Entry 2ZZD (X-ray diffraction, 1.78 A resolution); this record covers chains C and F of the 12 polymer chains in the assembly.

Chain C (and F):
Name: Thiocyanate hydrolase subunit gamma
From: Thiobacillus thioparus
Notes: EC 3.5.5.8; chain F of this document is another copy of the same molecule, construct and numbering; everything in this record applies to it too
UniProtKB: O66188 (SCNC_THITI); residues 1-243 here = UniProt positions 1-243
Sequence (243 residues; numbered 1 to 243; the number before each row is that of its first residue):
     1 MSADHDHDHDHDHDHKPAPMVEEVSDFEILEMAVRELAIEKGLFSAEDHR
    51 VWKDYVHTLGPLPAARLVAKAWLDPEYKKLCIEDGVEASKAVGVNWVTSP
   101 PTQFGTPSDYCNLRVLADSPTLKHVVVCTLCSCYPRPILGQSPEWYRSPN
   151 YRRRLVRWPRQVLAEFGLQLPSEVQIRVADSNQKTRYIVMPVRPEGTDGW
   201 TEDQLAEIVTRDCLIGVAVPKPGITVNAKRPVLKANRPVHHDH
Not modelled in the structure: 1-22, 240-243 (chain F: 1-22, 241-243)
Modified / non-standard residues: Cys131 (3-sulfinoalanine; CSD); Cys133 (3-sulfinoalanine; CSD)
Swiss-Prot annotation at these positions:
  - binding site (Co(3+)): Cys128, Cys131, Ser132, Cys133
  - modified residue: Cys131 (Cysteine sulfinic acid (-SO2H)), Cys133 (Cysteine sulfenic acid (-SOH))
Ion coordination: Co3+: Cys128, Cys131, Ser132, Cys133

Interface between chain C and chain F:
Residue-residue contacts - 10 pairs, chain C then chain F:
  Gln161(C) - Gln161(F)
  Gln161(C) - Ala164(F)
  Gln161(C) - Glu165(F)
  Ala164(C) - Gln161(F)
  Glu165(C) - Gln161(F)
  Gln169(C) - Gln169(F)
  Gln169(C) - Leu170(F)
  Gln169(C) - Ser172(F)
  Leu170(C) - Gln169(F)  hydrogen bond (backbone-side chain)
  Ser172(C) - Gln169(F)
Interface residues without a listed pair, chain C (8 interface residues in all): Arg160, Pro171
Interface residues without a listed pair, chain F (8 interface residues in all): Arg160, Pro171

Overview:
The chain C/chain F interface involves 8 residues from each chain; the contacts include 1 hydrogen bond. Its
one hydrogen-bonded contact is Leu170(C)-Gln169(F). Cys128(C), Cys131(C), Ser132(C) and Cys133(C) form the
Co3+ site. From UniProt: 4 Co3+-binding residues on chain C.
Both chains are Thiocyanate hydrolase subunit gamma (Thiobacillus thioparus). Entry 2ZZD (Recombinant
thiocyanate hydrolase, air-oxidized form of holo-enzyme) was determined by X-ray diffraction together with
2DXB and 2DXC from the same study.
